5X60 - chains A and B of the 3 polymer chains in the assembly; structure by X-ray diffraction, 2.69 A resolution.

Chain A:
Name: Lysine-specific histone demethylase 1A
Organism: Homo sapiens
Notes: EC 1.-.-.-
Reference sequence: O60341 (KDM1A_HUMAN); residue numbers follow UniProt; this construct covers 172-833
Amino-acid sequence (669 residues; row label = number of the first residue in the row):
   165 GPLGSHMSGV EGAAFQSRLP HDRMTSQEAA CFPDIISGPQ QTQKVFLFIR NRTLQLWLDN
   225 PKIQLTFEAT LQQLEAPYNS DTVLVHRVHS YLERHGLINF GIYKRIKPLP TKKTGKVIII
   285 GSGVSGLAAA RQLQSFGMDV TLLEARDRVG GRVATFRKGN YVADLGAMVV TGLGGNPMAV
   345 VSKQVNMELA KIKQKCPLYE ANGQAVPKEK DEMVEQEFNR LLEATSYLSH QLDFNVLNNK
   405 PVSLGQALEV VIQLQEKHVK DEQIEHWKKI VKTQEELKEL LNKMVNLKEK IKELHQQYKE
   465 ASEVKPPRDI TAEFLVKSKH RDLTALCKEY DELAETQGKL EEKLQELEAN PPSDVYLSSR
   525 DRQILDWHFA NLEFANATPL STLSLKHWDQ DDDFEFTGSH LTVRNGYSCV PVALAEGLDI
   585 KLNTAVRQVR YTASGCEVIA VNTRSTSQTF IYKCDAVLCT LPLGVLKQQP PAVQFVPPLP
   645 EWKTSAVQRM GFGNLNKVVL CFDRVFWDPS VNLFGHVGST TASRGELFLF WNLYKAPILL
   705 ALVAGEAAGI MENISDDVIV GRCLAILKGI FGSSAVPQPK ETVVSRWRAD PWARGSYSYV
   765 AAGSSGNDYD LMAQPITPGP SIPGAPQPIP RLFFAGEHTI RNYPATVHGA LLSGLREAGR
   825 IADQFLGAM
Unresolved in the structure: 165-171
Sequence notes: expression tag (165-171)
Ligand contacts: FAD (flavin-adenine dinucleotide): I284, G285, S286, G287, V288, S289, G290, L307, E308, A309, R310, G314, G315, R316, V317, L329, G330, A331, M332, V333, T588, A589, V590, T624, L625, P626, V629, V637, L659, K661, W751, W756, S760, Y761, G800, E801, A809, T810, V811, H812, A814

Chain B:
Name: REST corepressor 1
Organism: Homo sapiens
Reference sequence: Q9UKL0 (RCOR1_HUMAN); residues 308-440 here correspond to UniProt positions 311-443 (UniProt number = residue number + 3)
Amino-acid sequence (140 residues; numbered 301 to 440; the number before each row is that of its first residue):
   301 GSSGSASRKP PKGMFLSQED VEAVSANATA ATTVLRQLDM ELVSVKRQIQ NIKQTNSALK
   361 EKLDGGIEPY RLPEVIQKCN ARWTTEEQLL AVQAIRKYGR DFQAISDVIG NKSVVQVKNF
   421 FVNYRRRFNI DEVLQEWEAE
Unresolved in the structure: 301-308
Sequence notes: expression tag (301-307)

Interface between chain A and chain B:
Pairs across the interface (95):
  E381(A) - M314(B)
  R384(A) - P311(B)
  R384(A) - K312(B)  hydrogen bond (side chain-backbone)
  R384(A) - G313(B)
  R384(A) - M314(B)
  L385(A) - M314(B)  hydrophobic
  E387(A) - P311(B)
  A388(A) - P311(B)
  A388(A) - M314(B)  hydrophobic
  A388(A) - L316(B)  hydrophobic
  Y391(A) - K309(B)
  Y391(A) - P310(B)
  Y391(A) - L316(B)  hydrophobic
  L392(A) - V321(B)  hydrophobic
  L396(A) - L316(B)
  L396(A) - Q318(B)
  F398(A) - V321(B)  hydrophobic
  L401(A) - S325(B)
  V415(A) - M314(B)  hydrophobic
  Q417(A) - V324(B)
  Q417(A) - A331(B)
  L418(A) - F315(B)
  L418(A) - D320(B)
  L418(A) - V321(B)  hydrophobic
  L418(A) - V324(B)  hydrophobic
  Q419(A) - G313(B)
  Q419(A) - M314(B)
  Q419(A) - F315(B)
  E420(A) - L335(B)
  K421(A) - D320(B)  salt bridge
  K421(A) - V334(B)
  K421(A) - L335(B)
  H422(A) - F315(B)
  K424(A) - L335(B)
  K424(A) - D339(B)  salt bridge
  D425(A) - L338(B)
  Q427(A) - L342(B)
  I428(A) - L338(B)
  W431(A) - L342(B)
  W431(A) - V345(B)
  W431(A) - I349(B)  hydrophobic
  K432(A) - E341(B)  salt bridge
  I434(A) - I349(B)  hydrophobic
  V435(A) - I349(B)  hydrophobic
  Q438(A) - I352(B)
  Q438(A) - N356(B)  hydrogen bond (backbone-side chain)
  E439(A) - Q348(B)
  E439(A) - I352(B)
  L441(A) - N356(B)
  K442(A) - T355(B)
  K442(A) - N356(B)
  L445(A) - N356(B)
  L445(A) - L359(B)  hydrophobic
  L445(A) - L363(B)  hydrophobic
  N446(A) - L359(B)
  M448(A) - L363(B)
  V449(A) - L359(B)
  V449(A) - L363(B)  hydrophobic
  K452(A) - K362(B)  hydrogen bond (side chain-backbone)
  K452(A) - L363(B)
  K452(A) - D364(B)  hydrogen bond (side chain-backbone)
  K452(A) - G366(B)
  I455(A) - Y370(B)  hydrophobic
  K456(A) - Y370(B)
  H459(A) - P369(B)
  H459(A) - Y370(B)
  H459(A) - L372(B)
  Y462(A) - L372(B)
  I474(A) - E386(B)
  I474(A) - L389(B)  hydrophobic
  I474(A) - Q393(B)  hydrogen bond (backbone-side chain)
  T475(A) - Q393(B)
  F478(A) - L390(B)  hydrophobic
  F478(A) - Q393(B)
  F478(A) - A394(B)
  K481(A) - V408(B)
  K481(A) - I409(B)
  S482(A) - K397(B)
  S482(A) - Y398(B)  hydrogen bond
  H484(A) - L372(B)
  H484(A) - V375(B)
  R485(A) - Y398(B)
  R485(A) - A404(B)
  R485(A) - D407(B)
  R485(A) - V408(B)
  D486(A) - K397(B)
  D486(A) - Y398(B)  hydrogen bond
  L487(A) - Y370(B)
  L487(A) - L372(B)  hydrophobic
  C491(A) - I367(B)  hydrophobic
  Y494(A) - G366(B)
  Y494(A) - I367(B)  hydrophobic
  D495(A) - R371(B)  salt bridge
  E505(A) - K360(B)  salt bridge
  E512(A) - K353(B)  salt bridge
Interface residues without a listed pair, chain A (54 interface residues in all): E477, Q501
Interface residues without a listed pair, chain B (52 interface residues in all): K346, P373

In short:
54 residues of chain A and 52 residues of chain B are in contact; the contacts include 7 hydrogen bonds and 6
salt bridges. Among the polar pairs are K421(A)-D320(B), K424(A)-D339(B) and K432(A)-E341(B). Chain A binds
flavin-adenine dinucleotide.
Here chain A is Lysine-specific histone demethylase 1A and chain B is REST corepressor 1, both from Homo
sapiens. Entry 5X60 (Crystal structure of LSD1-CoREST in complex with peptide 9) was determined by X-ray
diffraction together with 5H6Q and 5H6R from the same study.
